2WPD - chains G and I of the 19 polymer chains in the assembly; structure by X-ray diffraction, 3.43 A resolution.

[Chain G]
Name: ATP synthase subunit gamma, mitochondrial
Organism: Saccharomyces cerevisiae
UniProtKB: P38077 (ATPG_YEAST); residues 1-278 here correspond to UniProt positions 34-311 (UniProt number = residue number + 33)
Amino-acid sequence (278 residues; each row starts with the number of its first residue):
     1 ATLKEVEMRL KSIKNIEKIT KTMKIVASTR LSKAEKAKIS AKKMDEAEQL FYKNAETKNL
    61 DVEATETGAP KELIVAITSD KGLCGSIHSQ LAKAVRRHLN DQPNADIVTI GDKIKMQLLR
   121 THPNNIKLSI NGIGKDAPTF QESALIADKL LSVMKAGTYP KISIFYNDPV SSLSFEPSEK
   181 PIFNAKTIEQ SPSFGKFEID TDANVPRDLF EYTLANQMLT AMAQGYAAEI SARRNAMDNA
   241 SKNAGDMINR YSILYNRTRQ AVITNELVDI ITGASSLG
Disordered / not traced: 62-70

[Chain I]
Name: ATP synthase subunit epsilon, mitochondrial
Organism: Saccharomyces cerevisiae
UniProtKB: P21306 (ATP5E_YEAST); residues 1-61 here correspond to UniProt positions 2-62 (UniProt number = residue number + 1)
Amino-acid sequence (61 residues; row label = number of the first residue in the row):
     1 SAWRKAGISY AAYLNVAAQA IRSSLKTELQ TASVLNRSQT DAFYTQYKNG TAASEPTPIT
    61 K
Disordered / not traced: 60-61
UniProt features mapped onto this chain:
  - modified residue: Thr51 (Phosphothreonine)

[Interface between chain G and chain I]
Pairs across the interface - 49 pairs, chain G then chain I:
  Lys115(G) - Tyr47(I)
  Pro123(G) - Lys48(I)
  Pro123(G) - Asn49(I)
  Pro123(G) - Thr51(I)
  Asn124(G) - Lys48(I)
  Asn124(G) - Asn49(I)
  Ile126(G) - Tyr47(I)
  Ile126(G) - Lys48(I)
  Lys127(G) - Gln46(I)
  Lys127(G) - Tyr47(I)  hydrogen bond (backbone-backbone)
  Leu128(G) - Thr45(I)
  Leu128(G) - Gln46(I)
  Leu128(G) - Tyr47(I)
  Ser129(G) - Phe43(I)
  Ser129(G) - Tyr44(I)
  Ser129(G) - Thr45(I)  hydrogen bond (backbone-backbone)
  Ser129(G) - Tyr47(I)
  Ile130(G) - Phe43(I)
  Ile130(G) - Tyr44(I)  hydrophobic
  Asn131(G) - Asp41(I)
  Asn131(G) - Ala42(I)
  Asn131(G) - Phe43(I)  hydrogen bond (backbone-backbone)
  Gly132(G) - Asp41(I)
  Gly132(G) - Ala42(I)
  Ile133(G) - Ala42(I)  hydrophobic
  Lys135(G) - Asp41(I)  salt bridge
  Thr139(G) - Arg37(I)  hydrogen bond (side chain-backbone)
  Gln141(G) - Asn15(I)
  Gln141(G) - Gln19(I)
  Gln141(G) - Arg37(I)
  Gln141(G) - Ser38(I)
  Glu142(G) - Gln39(I)
  Glu142(G) - Thr40(I)
  Ala144(G) - Ala11(I)
  Leu145(G) - Ile59(I)  hydrophobic
  Asp148(G) - Ile8(I)
  Asp148(G) - Ser9(I)  hydrogen bond
  Lys149(G) - Ile59(I)
  Val153(G) - Gln46(I)
  Arg207(G) - Arg4(I)
  Asp208(G) - Trp3(I)
  Asp208(G) - Arg4(I)  salt bridge
  Asp208(G) - Tyr10(I)
  Glu211(G) - Ser9(I)
  Glu211(G) - Tyr10(I)  hydrogen bond (side chain-backbone)
  Glu211(G) - Ala11(I)
  Tyr212(G) - Tyr10(I)  hydrophobic
  Tyr212(G) - Leu14(I)  hydrophobic
  Ala215(G) - Ala11(I)  hydrophobic
Other interface residues (no listed pair), chain G (29 interface residues in all): Leu119, Phe140, Leu151, Asn204
Other interface residues (no listed pair), chain I (25 interface residues in all): Ala12

[In short]
The interface between chain G and chain I involves 29 residues on one side and 25 on the other, with 6
hydrogen bonds and 2 salt bridges. Among the polar pairs are Lys135(G)-Asp41(I), Asp208(G)-Arg4(I) and
Thr139(G)-Arg37(I).
Here chain G is ATP synthase subunit gamma, mitochondrial and chain I is ATP synthase subunit epsilon,
mitochondrial, both from Saccharomyces cerevisiae. Entry 2WPD (The Mg.ADP inhibited state of the yeast F1c10
ATP synthase) was determined by X-ray diffraction.
